Entry 5UAC (X-ray diffraction, 3.80 A resolution); this record covers chains B and D of the 6 polymer chains in the assembly.

Chain B:
Name: DNA-directed RNA polymerase subunit alpha
From: Escherichia coli (strain K12)
Notes: EC 2.7.7.6
UniProt: P0A7Z4 (RPOA_ECOLI); residues 1-329 here = UniProt positions 1-329
Chain sequence (329 residues; row label = number of the first residue in the row):
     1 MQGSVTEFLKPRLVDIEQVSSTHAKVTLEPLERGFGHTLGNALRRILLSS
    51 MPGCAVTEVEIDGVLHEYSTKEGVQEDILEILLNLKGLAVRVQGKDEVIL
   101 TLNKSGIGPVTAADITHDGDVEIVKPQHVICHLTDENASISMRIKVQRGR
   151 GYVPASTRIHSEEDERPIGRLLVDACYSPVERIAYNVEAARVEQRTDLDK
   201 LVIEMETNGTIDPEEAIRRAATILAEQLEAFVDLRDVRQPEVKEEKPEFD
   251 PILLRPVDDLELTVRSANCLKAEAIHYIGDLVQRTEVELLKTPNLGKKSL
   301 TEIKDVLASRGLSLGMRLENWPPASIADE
Not modelled in the structure: 1-5, 159-171, 233-329
Curated features (UniProtKB/Swiss-Prot):
  - region: Glu162 to Glu165 (Required for interaction with Crp at class II promoters)
  - modified residue: Arg265 (ADP-ribosylarginine), Lys297 (N6-acetyllysine), Lys298 (N6-acetyllysine)

Chain D:
Name: DNA-directed RNA polymerase subunit beta'
From: Escherichia coli (strain K12)
Notes: EC 2.7.7.6
UniProt: P0A8T7 (RPOC_ECOLI); numbering as in UniProt (aligned over 1-1407)
Chain sequence (1407 residues; each row starts with the number of its first residue):
     1 MKDLLKFLKAQTKTEEFDAIKIALASPDMIRSWSFGEVKKPETINYRTFK
    51 PERDGLFCARIFGPVKDYECLCGKYKRLKHRGVICEKCGVEVTQTKVRRE
   101 RMGHIELASPTAHIWFLKSLPSRIGLLLDMPLRDIERVLYFESYVVIEGG
   151 MTNLERQQILTEEQYLDALEEFGDEFDAKMGAEAIQALLKSMDLEQECEQ
   201 LREELNETNSETKRKKLTKRIKLLEAFVQSGNKPEWMILTVLPVLPPDLR
   251 PLVPLDGGRFATSDLNDLYRRVINRNNRLKRLLDLAAPDIIVRNEKRMLQ
   301 EAVDALLDNGRRGRAITGSNKRPLKSLADMIKGKQGRFRQNLLGKRVDYS
   351 GRSVITVGPYLRLHQCGLPKKMALELFKPFIYGKLELRGLATTIKAAKKM
   401 VEREEAVVWDILDEVIREHPVLLNRAPTLHRLGIQAFEPVLIEGKAIQLH
   451 PLVCAAYNADFDGDQMAVHVPLTLEAQLEARALMMSTNNILSPANGEPII
   501 VPSQDVVLGLYYMTRDCVNAKGEGMVLTGPKEAERLYRSGLASLHARVKV
   551 RITEYEKDANGELVAKTSLKDTTVGRAILWMIVPKGLPYSIVNQALGKKA
   601 ISKMLNTCYRILGLKPTVIFADQIMYTGFAYAARSGASVGIDDMVIPEKK
   651 HEIISEAEAEVAEIQEQFQSGLVTAGERYNKVIDIWAAANDRVSKAMMDN
   701 LQTETVINRDGQEEKQVSFNSIYMMADSGARGSAAQIRQLAGMRGLMAKP
   751 DGSIIETPITANFREGLNVLQYFISTHGARKGLADTALKTANSGYLTRRL
   801 VDVAQDLVVTEDDCGTHEGIMMTPVIEGGDVKEPLRDRVLGRVTAEDVLK
   851 PGTADILVPRNTLLHEQWCDLLEENSVDAVKVRSVVSCDTDFGVCAHCYG
   901 RDLARGHIINKGEAIGVIAAQSIGEPGTQLTMRTFHIGGAASRAAAESSI
   951 QVKNKGSIKLSNVKSVVNSSGKLVITSRNTELKLIDEFGRTKESYKVPYG
  1001 AVLAKGDGEQVAGGETVANWDPHTMPVITEVSGFVRFTDMIDGQTITRQT
  1051 DELTGLSSLVVLDSAERTAGGKDLRPALKIVDAQGNDVLIPGTDMPAQYF
  1101 LPGKAIVQLEDGVQISSGDTLARIPQESGGTKDITGGLPRVADLFEARRP
  1151 KEPAILAEISGIVSFGKETKGKRRLVITPVDGSDPYEEMIPKWRQLNVFE
  1201 GERVERGDVISDGPEAPHDILRLRGVHAVTRYIVNEVQDVYRLQGVKIND
  1251 KHIEVIVRQMLRKATIVNAGSSDFLEGEQVEYSRVKIANRELEANGKVGA
  1301 TYSRDLLGITKASLATESFISAASFQETTRVLTEAAVAGKRDELRGLKEN
  1351 VIVGRLIPAGTGYAYHQDRMRRRAAGEAPAAPQVTAEDASASLAELLNAG
  1401 LGGSDNE
Not modelled in the structure: 1-7, 932-1134, 1377-1407
Ion coordination: Zn2+ site 1: Cys70, Cys72, Cys85, Cys88; Mg2+: Asp460, Asp462, Asp464; Zn2+ site 2: Cys814, Cys898
Curated features (UniProtKB/Swiss-Prot):
  - binding site (Zn(2+)): Cys70, Cys72, Cys85, Cys88, Cys814, Cys888, Cys895, Cys898
  - binding site (Mg(2+)): Asp460, Asp462, Asp464
  - modified residue: Lys983 (N6-acetyllysine)

Chain B / chain D interface:
Pairs across the interface (24; chain B residue first):
  Arg44(B) - Arg538(D)
  Leu79(B) - Val526(D)  hydrophobic
  Glu80(B) - Arg551(D)  hydrogen bond (backbone-side chain)
  Leu83(B) - Val526(D)  hydrophobic
  Leu83(B) - Arg551(D)
  Asn84(B) - Arg551(D)  hydrogen bond
  Lys86(B) - Val526(D)  hydrogen bond (side chain-backbone)
  Lys86(B) - Glu532(D)  salt bridge
  Tyr152(B) - Glu532(D)  hydrogen bond
  Tyr152(B) - Arg535(D)
  Tyr152(B) - Leu536(D)  hydrophobic
  Tyr152(B) - Leu541(D)  hydrophobic
  Asp174(B) - Met525(D)
  Cys176(B) - Arg535(D)
  Ser178(B) - Arg535(D)
  Val180(B) - Arg535(D)
  Glu181(B) - Lys531(D)
  Glu181(B) - Arg535(D)  hydrogen bond (backbone-side chain)
  Arg182(B) - Glu534(D)  salt bridge
  Arg182(B) - Met581(D)  hydrogen bond
  Arg191(B) - Lys370(D)
  Arg191(B) - Trp409(D)
  Thr196(B) - Glu443(D)
  Glu206(B) - Lys531(D)  salt bridge
Other interface residues (no listed pair), chain B (19 interface residues in all): Leu48, Pro154, Gln194
Other interface residues (no listed pair), chain D (18 interface residues in all): Ala406, Leu527, Thr528, Leu569

In short:
19 residues of chain B and 18 residues of chain D are in contact, with 6 hydrogen bonds and 3 salt bridges.
Among the polar pairs are Lys86(B)-Glu532(D), Arg182(B)-Glu534(D) and Glu206(B)-Lys531(D). UniProt lists 8
Zn2+-binding residues and 3 Mg2+-binding residues on chain D.
Chain B is DNA-directed RNA polymerase subunit alpha and chain D is DNA-directed RNA polymerase subunit beta',
both from Escherichia coli (strain K12); the structure, Escherichia coli RNA polymerase and Rifampin complex,
wild-type, was determined by X-ray diffraction, deposited together with 5UAG, 5UAH, 5UAJ, 5UAL and 5UAQ.
